6V22 - chains A and E of the 8 polymer chains in the assembly; structure by electron microscopy, 3.20 A resolution.

[Chain A]
Name: Calcium-activated potassium channel subunit alpha-1
Source organism: Homo sapiens
UniProtKB: Q12791 (KCMA1_HUMAN), isoform Q12791-5; residues 1-1056 here correspond to UniProt positions 66-1121 (UniProt number = residue number + 65)
Chain sequence (1065 residues; row label = number of the first residue in the row):
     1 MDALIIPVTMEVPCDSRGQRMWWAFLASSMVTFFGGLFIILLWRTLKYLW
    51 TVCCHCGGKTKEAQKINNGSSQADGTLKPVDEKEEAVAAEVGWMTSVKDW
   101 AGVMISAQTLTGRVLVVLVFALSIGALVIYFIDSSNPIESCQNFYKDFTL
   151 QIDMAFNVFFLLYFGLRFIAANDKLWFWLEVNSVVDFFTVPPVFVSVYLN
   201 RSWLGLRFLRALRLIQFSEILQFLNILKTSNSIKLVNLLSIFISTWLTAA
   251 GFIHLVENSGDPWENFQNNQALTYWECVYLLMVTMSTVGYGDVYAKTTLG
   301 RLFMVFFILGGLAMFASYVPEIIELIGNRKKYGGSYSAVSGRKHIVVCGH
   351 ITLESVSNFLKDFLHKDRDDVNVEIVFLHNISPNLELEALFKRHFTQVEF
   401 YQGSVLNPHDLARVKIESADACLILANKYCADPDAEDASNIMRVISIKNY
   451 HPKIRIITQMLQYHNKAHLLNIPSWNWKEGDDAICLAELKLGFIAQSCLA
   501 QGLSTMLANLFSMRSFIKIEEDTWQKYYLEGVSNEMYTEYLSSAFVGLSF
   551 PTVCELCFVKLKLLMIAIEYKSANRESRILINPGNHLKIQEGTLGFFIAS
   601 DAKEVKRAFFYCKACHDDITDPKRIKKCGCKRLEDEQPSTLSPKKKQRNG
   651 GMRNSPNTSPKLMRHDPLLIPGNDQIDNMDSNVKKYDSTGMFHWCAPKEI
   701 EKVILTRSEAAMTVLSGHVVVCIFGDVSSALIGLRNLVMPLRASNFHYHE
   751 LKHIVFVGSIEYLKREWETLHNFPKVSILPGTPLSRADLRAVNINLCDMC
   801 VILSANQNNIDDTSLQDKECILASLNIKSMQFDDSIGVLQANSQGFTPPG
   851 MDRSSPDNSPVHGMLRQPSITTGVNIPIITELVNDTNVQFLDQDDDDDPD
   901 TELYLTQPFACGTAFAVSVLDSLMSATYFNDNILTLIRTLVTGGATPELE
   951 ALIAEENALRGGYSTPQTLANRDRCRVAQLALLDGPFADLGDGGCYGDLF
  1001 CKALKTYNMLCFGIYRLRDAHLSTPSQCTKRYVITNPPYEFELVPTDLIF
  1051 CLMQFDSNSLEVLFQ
Unresolved in the structure: 1-15, 55-90, 570-576, 616-680, 834-870, 1057-1065
Sequence notes: expression tag (1057-1065)
Metal / ion sites: K+ site 1: Thr287, Val288 (shared with 2 residues of chain B; 2 residues of chain C; 2 residues of chain D); K+ site 2: Thr287 (shared with 1 residue of chain B; 1 residue of chain C; 1 residue of chain D); K+ site 3: Val288, Gly289 (shared with 2 residues of chain B; 2 residues of chain C; 2 residues of chain D); K+ site 4: Gly289, Tyr290 (shared with 2 residues of chain B; 2 residues of chain C; 2 residues of chain D); Ca2+ site 1: Asp367, Arg514, Ser533, Glu535, Ser600; Mg2+ near Glu399 (its only coordinating residue here); Ca2+ site 2: Asn449 (shared with 4 residues of chain B); Ca2+ site 3: Gln889, Asp892, Asp895, Asp897 (shared with 1 residue of chain D)
UniProt features mapped onto this chain:
  - region: Leu491 to Phe511 (Segment S7), Leu548 to Ile568 (Segment S8), Cys612 to His616 (Heme-binding motif)
  - motif: Thr287 to Tyr290 (Selectivity for potassium)
  - binding site (Mg(2+)): Glu374, Gln397, Glu399
  - lipidation (S-palmitoyl cysteine): Cys53, Cys54, Cys56
What the authors report for this chain:
  - conformationally variable residues (domain motion, helix shift): Gly310, Gly334

[Chain E]
Name: Calcium-activated potassium channel subunit beta-4
Source organism: Homo sapiens
UniProtKB: Q86W47 (KCMB4_HUMAN); residues 2001-2210 here correspond to UniProt positions 1-210 (UniProt number = residue number - 2000)
Chain sequence (219 residues; each row starts with the number of its first residue):
  2001 MAKLRVAYEYTEAEDKSIRLGLFLIISGVVSLFIFGFCWLSPALQDLQAT
  2051 EANCTVLSVQQIGEVFECTFTCGADCRGTSQYPCVQVYVNNSESNSRALL
  2101 HSDEHQLLTNPKCSYIPPCKRENQKNLESVMNWQQYWKDEIGSQPFTCYF
  2151 NQHQRPDDVLLHRTHDEIVLLHCFLWPLVTFVVGVLIVVLTICAKSLAVK
  2201 AEAMKKRKFSSNSLEVLFQ
Unresolved in the structure: 2001-2006, 2206-2219
Sequence notes: expression tag (2211-2219)
Cystine bridges: Cys2054-Cys2148, Cys2068-Cys2119, Cys2072-Cys2076, Cys2084-Cys2113
Covalent attachments: N-acetylglucosamine (NAG) linked to Asn2053, Asn2090
UniProt features mapped onto this chain:
  - glycosylation (N-linked (GlcNAc...) asparagine): Asn2053, Asn2090

[Chain A / chain E interface]
Pairs across the interface - 35 pairs, chain A then chain E:
  Phe34(A) with Leu2024(E), hydrophobic
  Leu37(A) with Leu2020(E), hydrophobic; Ile2187(E), hydrophobic
  Phe38(A) with Val2183(E), hydrophobic; Ile2187(E), hydrophobic
  Leu41(A) with Thr2191(E)
  Leu42(A) with Leu2190(E), hydrophobic
  Arg44(A) with Ala2194(E)
  Thr45(A) with Leu2190(E); Ala2194(E); Leu2197(E)
  Tyr48(A) with Leu2197(E); Ala2198(E), hydrophobic; Ala2201(E), hydrophobic
  Leu49(A) with Leu2197(E), hydrophobic
  Thr51(A) with Ala2201(E); Met2204(E)
  Val52(A) with Leu2197(E); Ala2201(E)
  Asp173(A) with Ala2013(E)
  Leu175(A) with Ala2013(E)
  Trp176(A) with Glu2012(E); Ala2013(E)
  Leu179(A) with Ala2013(E); Lys2016(E); Ser2017(E); Leu2020(E), hydrophobic
  Pro262(A) with Trp2039(E)
  Trp263(A) with Phe2035(E), hydrophobic; Cys2038(E); Trp2039(E); His2165(E), hydrogen bond (backbone-side chain)
  Asn265(A) with Thr2164(E)
  Gln267(A) with His2105(E)
  Leu302(A) with Ile2034(E), hydrophobic
Other interface residues (no listed pair), chain A (21 interface residues in all): Phe33
Other interface residues (no listed pair), chain E (26 interface residues in all): Thr2011, Glu2014, Leu2186, Lys2200
Interface features reported in the paper:
  - specific contacts: Asp173(A)-Thr2011(E), Glu2012(E)-Trp176(A)

[Overview]
21 residues of chain A face 26 of chain E across their interface, with 1 hydrogen bond. Its one
hydrogen-bonded contact is Trp263(A)-His2165(E). The authors report contacts between Asp173(A) and Thr2011(E)
and Glu2012(E) and Trp176(A). Covalently linked N-acetylglucosamine: at Asn2053(E) and Asn2090(E). From the
paper: conformational variability at Gly310(A) and Gly334(A).
Here chain A is Calcium-activated potassium channel subunit alpha-1 and chain E is Calcium-activated potassium
channel subunit beta-4, both from Homo sapiens. Entry 6V22 (Cryo-EM structure of Ca2+-bound hsSlo1-beta4
channel complex) was determined by electron microscopy (same publication as 6V35, 6V38 and 6V3G).
